Entry 4RFN (X-ray diffraction, 3.21 A resolution); this record covers chains G and H of the 4 polymer chains in the assembly.

[Chain G]
Molecule: HIV-1 clade A/E 93TH057 (H375S) GP120
From: Human immunodeficiency virus 1
Notes: engineered mutation(s): H375S
Amino-acid sequence (353 residues; row label = number of the first residue in the row; note: 96 numbers in that range are skipped by the numbering (no residue carries them; nothing is unmodelled there)):
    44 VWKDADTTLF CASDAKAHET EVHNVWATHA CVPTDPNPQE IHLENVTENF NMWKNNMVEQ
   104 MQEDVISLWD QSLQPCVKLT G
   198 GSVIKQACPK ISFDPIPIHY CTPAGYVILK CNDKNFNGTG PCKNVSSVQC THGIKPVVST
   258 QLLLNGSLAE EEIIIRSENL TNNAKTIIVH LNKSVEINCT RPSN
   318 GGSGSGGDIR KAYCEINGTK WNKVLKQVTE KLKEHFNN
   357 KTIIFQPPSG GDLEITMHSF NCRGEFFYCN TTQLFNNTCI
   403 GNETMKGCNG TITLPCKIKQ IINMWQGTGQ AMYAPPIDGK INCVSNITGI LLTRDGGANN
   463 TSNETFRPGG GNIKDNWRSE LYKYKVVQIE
Disordered / not traced: 198, 318-324, 403-407, 459-461
Cystine bridges: Cys54-Cys74, Cys119-Cys205, Cys218-Cys247, Cys228-Cys239, Cys296-Cys331, Cys378-Cys445, Cys385-Cys418, Cys395-Cys410
Glycans and other covalent adducts: N-acetylglucosamine (NAG) linked to Asn234, Asn241, Asn262, Asn276, Asn289, Asn295, Asn334, Asn386, Asn392

[Chain H]
Molecule: Fab heavy chain of adcc anti-HIV-1 antibody JR4
From: Macaca mulatta
Notes: antibody fragment or engineered binder
Amino-acid sequence (233 residues; each row starts with the number of its first residue; a row labelled like 82A-82C holds insertion residues (82A, then the next letters in order); numbers below 1 keep their minus sign (His-1 is residue -1)):
    -1 HSEVQLVESG PGLVKPLETL SLTCAVPGGS IRRNYWSWIR QPPGKGLEWI GHSY
   52A G
    53 SGGSTNYNPS LESRVTLSVD TSKNLFSLKL
82A-82C TSV
    83 TAADTAVYYC ARTVWYYT
100A-100F SGTHYF
   101 DHWGQGVLVT VSSASTKGPS VFPLAPSSRS TSESTAALGC LVKDYFPEPV TVSWNSGSLT
   161 SGVHTFPAVL QSSGLYSLSS VVTVPSSSLG TQTYVCNVNH KPSNTKVDKR VEIKTCGGGS
   221 K
Disordered / not traced: -1 to 0, 127-131, 213-221
Cystine bridges: Cys22-Cys92, Cys140-Cys196

[Interface between chain G and chain H]
Residue-residue contacts - 45 pairs, chain G then chain H:
  Thr51(G) - Arg30(H)  hydrogen bond
  Thr51(G) - Tyr52(H)  hydrogen bond (backbone-side chain)
  Thr51(G) - Ser53(H)  hydrogen bond
  Leu52(G) - Arg31(H)
  Leu52(G) - Tyr52(H)
  Phe53(G) - Arg31(H)
  Phe53(G) - Tyr52(H)
  Phe53(G) - Tyr98(H)  hydrophobic
  Cys54(G) - Arg31(H)
  Ala55(G) - Tyr98(H)
  Trp69(G) - Arg31(H)
  Thr71(G) - Val2(H)
  Thr71(G) - Arg94(H)
  His72(G) - Glu1(H)  salt bridge
  His72(G) - Val2(H)
  His72(G) - Ser28(H)
  His72(G) - Arg94(H)
  Ala73(G) - Arg31(H)
  Ala73(G) - Asn32(H)
  Ala73(G) - Arg94(H)
  Cys74(G) - Arg94(H)  hydrogen bond (backbone-side chain)
  Val75(G) - Asn32(H)
  Val75(G) - Arg94(H)
  Val75(G) - Val96(H)  hydrophobic
  Val75(G) - Tyr98(H)
  Pro76(G) - Val96(H)
  Pro76(G) - Tyr98(H)  hydrogen bond (backbone-side chain)
  Pro76(G) - Tyr100E(H)
  Pro76(G) - Asp101(H)
  Thr77(G) - Tyr98(H)
  Asp78(G) - Tyr98(H)
  Asp78(G) - Ser100A(H)  hydrogen bond
  Pro79(G) - Thr100C(H)
  Asn80(G) - Ser100A(H)  hydrogen bond (backbone-side chain)
  Gln82(G) - Thr100(H)
  Asp107(G) - Arg31(H)  salt bridge
  Tyr217(G) - Arg31(H)
  Pro220(G) - Tyr33(H)
  Pro220(G) - Tyr52(H)  hydrophobic
  Ala221(G) - Tyr33(H)  hydrogen bond (backbone-side chain)
  Ala221(G) - Tyr99(H)
  Gln246(G) - Tyr98(H)
  Gln246(G) - Tyr99(H)
  Gln246(G) - Thr100(H)
  Cys247(G) - Tyr98(H)  hydrophobic
Interface residues without a listed pair, chain G (27 interface residues in all): Thr50, Glu106, Cys218, Gly222
Interface residues without a listed pair, chain H (21 interface residues in all): Ser56, Thr95, Trp97
Interface features reported in the paper:
  - residue pairs: Glu106(G)-Arg30(H), Asp107(G)-Arg31(H) (salt bridge)
  - epitope / paratope residues, chain G: Thr50(G), Thr51(G), Thr71(G), Asn80(G), Gln82(G), Glu106(G), Asp107(G), Tyr217(G), Pro220(G), Gln246(G), Cys247(G)
  - epitope / paratope residues, chain H: Arg30(H), Arg31(H)

[Overview]
The interface between chain G and chain H involves 27 residues on one side and 21 on the other; the contacts
include 8 hydrogen bonds and 2 salt bridges. Polar pairs include His72(G)-Glu1(H), Asp107(G)-Arg31(H) and
Thr51(G)-Arg30(H). The paper describes a contact between Glu106(G) and Arg30(H); a salt bridge between
Asp107(G) and Arg31(H). The paper reports epitope/paratope residues Thr50(G), Thr51(G) and Arg30(H) among
others.
Here chain G is HIV-1 clade A/E 93TH057 (H375S) GP120 (Human immunodeficiency virus 1) and chain H is Fab
heavy chain of adcc anti-HIV-1 antibody JR4 (Macaca mulatta). Entry 4RFN (Crystal structure of ADCC-potent
Rhesus macaque ANTIBODY JR4 in complex with HIV-1 CLADE A/E GP120 and ...) was determined by X-ray diffraction
(same publication as 4RFE and 4RFO).
